Entry 7UIF (electron microscopy, 4.60 A resolution (low resolution: residue-level contacts below are approximate; hydrogen-bond / salt-bridge calls are withheld)); this record covers chains C and K of the 33 polymer chains in the assembly.

== Chain C ==
Name: DNA-directed RNA polymerase II subunit RPB3
Source organism: Saccharomyces cerevisiae S288C
Reference sequence: P16370 (RPB3_YEAST); residues 1-318 here = UniProt positions 1-318
Sequence (318 residues; numbered 1 to 318; the number before each row is that of its first residue):
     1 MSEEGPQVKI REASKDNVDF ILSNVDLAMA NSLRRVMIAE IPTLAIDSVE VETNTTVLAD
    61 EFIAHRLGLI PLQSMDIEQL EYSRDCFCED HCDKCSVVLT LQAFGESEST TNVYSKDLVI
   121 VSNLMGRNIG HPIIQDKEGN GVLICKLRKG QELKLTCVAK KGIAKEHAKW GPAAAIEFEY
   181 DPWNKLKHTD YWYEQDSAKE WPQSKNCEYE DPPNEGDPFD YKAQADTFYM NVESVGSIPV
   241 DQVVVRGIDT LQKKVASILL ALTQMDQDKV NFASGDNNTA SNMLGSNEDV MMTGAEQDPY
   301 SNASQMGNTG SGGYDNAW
Not modelled in the structure: 272-318
Curated features (UniProtKB/Swiss-Prot):
  - binding site (Zn(2+)): C86, C88, C92, C95
  - modified residue: S2 (N-acetylserine)
  - natural variant: A30 (A30D: In mutant RPB3-1)
  - mutagenesis: K9 (K9E: Transcript termination readthrough)

== Chain K ==
Name: DNA-directed RNA polymerase II subunit RPB11
Source organism: Saccharomyces cerevisiae S288C
Reference sequence: P38902 (RPB11_YEAST); numbering as in UniProt (aligned over 1-120)
Sequence (120 residues; each row starts with the number of its first residue):
     1 MNAPDRFELF LLGEGESKLK IDPDTKAPNA VVITFEKEDH TLGNLIRAEL LNDRKVLFAA
    61 YKVEHPFFAR FKLRIQTTEG YDPKDALKNA CNSIINKLGA LKTNFETEWN LQTLAADDAF
Not modelled in the structure: 117-120
Curated features (UniProtKB/Swiss-Prot):
  - mutagenesis: E108 (E108G/V: Transcript termination readthrough; E108K: Transcript termination readthrough. Lethal), L111 (L111P: Transcript termination readthrough), L114 (L114P: Transcript termination readthrough)

== Interface between chain C and chain K ==
Contacting residue pairs (55):
  M1(C) - N104(K)
  S2(C) - N104(K)
  G5(C) - A100(K)
  P6(C) - K97(K)
  P6(C) - L101(K)
  P6(C) - N104(K)
  Q7(C) - N104(K)
  V8(C) - L101(K)
  V8(C) - E108(K)
  I10(C) - F105(K)
  I10(C) - E108(K)
  I10(C) - Q112(K)
  A13(C) - W109(K)
  A28(C) - N44(K)
  A28(C) - A48(K)
  M29(C) - L45(K)
  S32(C) - T41(K)
  S32(C) - L45(K)
  L33(C) - L101(K)
  R35(C) - D39(K)
  R35(C) - H40(K)
  R35(C) - T41(K)
  V36(C) - T41(K)
  R84(C) - L11(K)
  I163(C) - F10(K)
  K165(C) - R6(K)
  K165(C) - L9(K)
  E166(C) - R6(K)
  E166(C) - F10(K)
  D241(C) - F105(K)
  D241(C) - W109(K)
  V244(C) - F105(K)
  V245(C) - F105(K)
  V245(C) - E106(K)
  I248(C) - L98(K)
  D249(C) - K102(K)
  L251(C) - L45(K)
  L251(C) - L98(K)
  Q252(C) - I95(K)
  Q252(C) - L98(K)
  Q252(C) - G99(K)
  Q252(C) - K102(K)
  K254(C) - E38(K)
  K254(C) - L42(K)
  V255(C) - C91(K)
  I258(C) - L42(K)
  L259(C) - K88(K)
  L259(C) - C91(K)
  L259(C) - N92(K)
  L262(C) - K84(K)
  L262(C) - L87(K)
  M265(C) - I21(K)
  D266(C) - K84(K)
  K269(C) - I21(K)
  K269(C) - K84(K)
Also at the interface, not in a pair above, chain C (39 interface residues in all): L22, D26, N31, H167, A256, A261
Also at the interface, not in a pair above, chain K (36 interface residues in all): F7, L19, K20, K37, I94

== Summary ==
39 residues of chain C face 36 of chain K across their interface. UniProt lists 4 Zn2+-binding residues and
one mutagenesis site on chain C; 3 mutagenesis sites on chain K.
Here chain C is DNA-directed RNA polymerase II subunit RPB3 and chain K is DNA-directed RNA polymerase II
subunit RPB11, both from Saccharomyces cerevisiae S288C. Entry 7UIF (Mediator-PIC Early (Core B)) was
determined by electron microscopy (same publication as 7UI9, 7UIC, 7UIG, 7UIK, 7UIL and 7UIO).
